PDB entry 1ZZ2 | X-ray diffraction, 2.00 A resolution | chain A

Chain A:
Protein: Mitogen-activated protein kinase 14
Source organism: Homo sapiens
Notes: EC 2.7.1.37
UniProtKB: Q16539 (MK14_HUMAN); residues 1-360 here correspond to UniProt positions 0-359 (UniProt number = residue number - 1)
Chain sequence (360 residues; row label = number of the first residue in the row):
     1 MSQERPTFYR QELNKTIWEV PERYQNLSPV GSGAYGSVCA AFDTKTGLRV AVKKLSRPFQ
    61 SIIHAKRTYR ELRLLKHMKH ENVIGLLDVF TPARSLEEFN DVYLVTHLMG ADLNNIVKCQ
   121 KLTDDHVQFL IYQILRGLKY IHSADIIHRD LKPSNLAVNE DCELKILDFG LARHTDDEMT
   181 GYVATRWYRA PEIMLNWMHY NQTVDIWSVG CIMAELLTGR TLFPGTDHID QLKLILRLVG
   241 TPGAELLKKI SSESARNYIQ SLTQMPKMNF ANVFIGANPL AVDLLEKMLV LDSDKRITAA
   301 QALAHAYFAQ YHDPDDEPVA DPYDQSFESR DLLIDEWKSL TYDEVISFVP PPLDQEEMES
Disordered / not traced: 1-4, 173-183, 353-360
Ligand contacts: B11 (N-[3-(4-fluorophenoxy)phenyl]-4-[(2-hydroxybenzyl)amino]piperidine-1-sulfonamide): Val30, Gly31, Tyr35, Val38, Ala51, Val52, Lys53, Glu71, Leu75, Ile84, Leu86, Leu104, Val105, Thr106, His107, Asp150, Lys152, Ser154, Asn155, Leu167, Asp168, Leu171, Ala172

Overview:
Ligands of chain A: compound B11.
Chain A is Mitogen-activated protein kinase 14 (Homo sapiens); the structure, Two Classes of p38alpha MAP
Kinase Inhibitors Having a Common Diphenylether Core but Exhibiting Divergent Binding ..., was determined by
X-ray diffraction together with 1ZYJ from the same study.
